PDB entry 8AJM | electron microscopy, 2.83 A resolution | chains B and C of the 3 polymer chains in the assembly

Chain B:
Name: DDB1- and CUL4-associated factor 12
Source organism: Homo sapiens
Reference sequence: Q5T6F0 (DCA12_HUMAN); numbering as in UniProt (aligned over 1-453)
Amino-acid sequence (477 residues; row label = number of the first residue in the row; numbers below 1 keep their minus sign (Met-23 is residue -23)):
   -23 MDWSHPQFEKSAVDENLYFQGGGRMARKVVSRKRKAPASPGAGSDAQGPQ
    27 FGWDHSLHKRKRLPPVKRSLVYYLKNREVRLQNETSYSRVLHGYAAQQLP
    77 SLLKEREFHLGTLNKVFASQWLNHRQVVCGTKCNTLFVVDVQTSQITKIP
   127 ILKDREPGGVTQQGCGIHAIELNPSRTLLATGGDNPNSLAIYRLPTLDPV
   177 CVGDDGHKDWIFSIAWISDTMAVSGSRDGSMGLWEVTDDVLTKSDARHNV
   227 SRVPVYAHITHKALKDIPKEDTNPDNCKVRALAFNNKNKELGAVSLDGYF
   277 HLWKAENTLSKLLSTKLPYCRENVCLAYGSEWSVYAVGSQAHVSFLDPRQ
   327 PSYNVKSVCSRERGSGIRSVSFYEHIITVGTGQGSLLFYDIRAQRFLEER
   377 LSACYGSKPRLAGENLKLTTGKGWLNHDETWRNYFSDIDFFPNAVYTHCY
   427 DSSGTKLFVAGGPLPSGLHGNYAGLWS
Disordered / not traced: -23 to 39, 135-140, 377-389
Sequence notes: initiating methionine (-23); expression tag (-22 to 0)
Curated features (UniProtKB/Swiss-Prot):
  - region: Met1 to Arg38 (Required for nuclear location and interaction with MOV10)
  - modified residue: Ser15 (Phosphoserine)
  - mutagenesis: Arg368 (R368A: Reduces association with DDB1)
From the paper describing this entry:
  - mutagenesis - K108A, H144A, R256A, R344A: abolished catalytic activity with T-complex protein 1 subunit epsilon (chain C)
  - mutagenesis - R203A: decreased catalytic activity with T-complex protein 1 subunit epsilon (chain C)
  - binding site for T-complex protein 1 subunit epsilon (chain C): Phe93, His144, Phe188, Arg256, Val300, Arg344, Tyr422

Chain C:
Name: T-complex protein 1 subunit epsilon
Source organism: Homo sapiens
Reference sequence: P48643 (TCPE_HUMAN); residue numbers follow UniProt; this construct covers 1-541
Amino-acid sequence (565 residues; each row starts with the number of its first residue; numbers below 1 keep their minus sign (Met-23 is residue -23)):
   -23 MGSSHHHHHHSAVDENLYFQGGGRMASMGTLAFDEYGRPFLIIKDQDRKS
    27 RLMGLEALKSHIMAAKAVANTMRTSLGPNGLDKMMVDKDGDVTVTNDGAT
    77 ILSMMDVDHQIAKLMVELSKSQDDEIGDGTTGVVVLAGALLEEAEQLLDR
   127 GIHPIRIADGYEQAARVAIEHLDKISDSVLVDIKDTEPLIQTAKTTLGSK
   177 VVNSCHRQMAEIAVNAVLTVADMERRDVDFELIKVEGKVGGRLEDTKLIK
   227 GVIVDKDFSHPQMPKKVEDAKIAILTCPFEPPKPKTKHKLDVTSVEDYKA
   277 LQKYEKEKFEEMIQQIKETGANLAICQWGFDDEANHLLLQNNLPAVRWVG
   327 GPEIELIAIATGGRIVPRFSELTAEKLGFAGLVQEISFGTTKDKMLVIEQ
   377 CKNSRAVTIFIRGGNKMIIEEAKRSLHDALCVIRNLIRDNRVVYGGGAAE
   427 ISCALAVSQEADKCPTLEQYAMRAFADALEVIPMALSENSGMNPIQTMTE
   477 VRARQVKEMNPALGIDCLHKGTNDMKQQHVIETLIGKKQQISLATQMVRM
   527 ILKIDDIRKPGESEE
Disordered / not traced: -23 to 536
Sequence notes: initiating methionine (-23); expression tag (-22 to 0)
Curated features (UniProtKB/Swiss-Prot):
  - binding site (ADP): Gly53, Gly105, Thr106, Thr107, Ser175, Gly422, Asp492, Glu508, Lys513
  - binding site (ATP): Gly53, Thr106, Thr107, Gly422
  - binding site (Mg(2+)): Asp104
  - modified residue: Ala2 (N-acetylalanine), Ser26 (Phosphoserine), Ser346 (Phosphoserine), Ser539 (Phosphoserine)
  - cross-link (Glycyl lysine isopeptide (Lys-Gly)): Lys20 (interchain with G-Cter in SUMO2), Lys210 (interchain with G-Cter in SUMO2), Lys214 (interchain with G-Cter in SUMO2), Lys265 (interchain with G-Cter in SUMO2), Lys275 (interchain with G-Cter in SUMO2), Lys279 (interchain with G-Cter in SUMO2), Lys392 (interchain with G-Cter in SUMO2)
  - natural variant: His147 (H147R: In HSNSP), Lys176 (K176R: Found in a patient with severe developmental delay, intellectual disability, pyramidal and cerebellar signs, visual impairment, polymicrogyria and pontocerebellar hypoplasia ...)
From the paper describing this entry:
  - mutagenesis - R534A (IC50 = 395 +/- 68 nM), P536A (IC50 = 417 +/- 53 nM), E538A (IC50 = 571 +/- 103 nM): unchanged binding to DDB1- and CUL4-associated factor 12 (chain B)
  - mutagenesis - K535A (IC50 = 208 +/- 26 nM), G537A (IC50 = 100 +/- 11 nM), S539A (IC50 = 125 +/- 15 nM): increased binding to DDB1- and CUL4-associated factor 12 (chain B)

How chain B and chain C interact:
Contacting residue pairs (20):
  Lys91(B) - Glu540(C)  salt bridge
  Phe93(B) - Glu540(C)
  Lys108(B) - Glu540(C)  salt bridge
  His144(B) - Glu541(C)
  Trp186(B) - Glu541(C)
  Phe188(B) - Glu541(C)
  Arg203(B) - Glu541(C)  salt bridge
  Arg256(B) - Glu541(C)  hydrogen bond (side chain-backbone)
  Glu298(B) - Ser539(C)
  Arg344(B) - Ser539(C)
  Arg344(B) - Glu540(C)  hydrogen bond (side chain-backbone)
  Phe411(B) - Glu538(C)
  Tyr422(B) - Glu540(C)
  Leu440(B) - Glu538(C)
  Leu440(B) - Glu540(C)
  Pro441(B) - Glu538(C)
  Pro441(B) - Glu540(C)
  Ser442(B) - Glu538(C)  hydrogen bond (backbone-backbone)
  Ser442(B) - Glu540(C)
  Gly443(B) - Glu538(C)  hydrogen bond (backbone-side chain)
Also at the interface, not in a pair above, chain B (18 interface residues in all): Lys254, Val300
Also at the interface, not in a pair above, chain C (5 interface residues in all): Gly537
The authors on this interface:
  - specific contacts: Lys91(B)-Glu540(C), Lys108(B)-Glu540(C), His144(B)-Glu541(C), Trp186(B)-Glu541(C) (hydrophobic contact), Phe188(B)-Glu541(C) (hydrophobic contact), Arg256(B)-Glu541(C), Glu298(B)-Ser539(C), Ser442(B)-Glu538(C) (backbone contact), Ser539(C)-Arg344(B)
  - interface residues, chain B: Arg344(B)
  - hot spots on chain B (mutagenesis) - R344A: abolished binding to T-complex protein 1 subunit epsilon (chain C)
  - hot spots on chain C (mutagenesis) - E540A (IC50 > 50 uM), E541A (15-fold): decreased binding to DDB1- and CUL4-associated factor 12 (chain B)

Summary:
18 residues of chain B and 5 residues of chain C are in contact; the contacts include 4 hydrogen bonds and 3
salt bridges. Polar contacts include Lys91(B)-Glu540(C), Lys108(B)-Glu540(C) and Arg203(B)-Glu541(C). The
authors report contacts between Lys91(B) and Glu540(C), Lys108(B) and Glu540(C) and His144(B) and Glu541(C)
among others; hydrophobic contacts between Trp186(B) and Glu541(C) and Phe188(B) and Glu541(C); a backbone
contact between Ser442(B) and Glu538(C). From the paper: a binding site for T-complex protein 1 subunit
epsilon (chain C) at Phe93(B), His144(B) and Phe188(B) among others; K108A, H144A and R256A of chain B, among
others, abolish catalytic activity with T-complex protein 1 subunit epsilon (chain C); 13 substitutions were
tested in all.
Chain B is DDB1- and CUL4-associated factor 12 and chain C is T-complex protein 1 subunit epsilon, both from
Homo sapiens; the structure, Structure of human DDB1-DCAF12 in complex with the C-terminus of CCT5, was
determined by electron microscopy together with 8AJN and 8AJO from the same study.
